8QGW - chains B and D of the 4 polymer chains in the assembly; structure by X-ray diffraction, 1.60 A resolution.

[Chain B (and D)]
Molecule: NADH-quinone oxidoreductase subunit F
Source organism: Aquifex aeolicus VF5
Notes: engineered mutation(s): 427AGHHHHHH; chain D of this document is another copy of the same molecule, construct and numbering; everything in this record applies to it too
UniProtKB: O66841 (NUOF_AQUAE); numbering as in UniProt (aligned over 1-426)
Sequence (434 residues; row label = number of the first residue in the row):
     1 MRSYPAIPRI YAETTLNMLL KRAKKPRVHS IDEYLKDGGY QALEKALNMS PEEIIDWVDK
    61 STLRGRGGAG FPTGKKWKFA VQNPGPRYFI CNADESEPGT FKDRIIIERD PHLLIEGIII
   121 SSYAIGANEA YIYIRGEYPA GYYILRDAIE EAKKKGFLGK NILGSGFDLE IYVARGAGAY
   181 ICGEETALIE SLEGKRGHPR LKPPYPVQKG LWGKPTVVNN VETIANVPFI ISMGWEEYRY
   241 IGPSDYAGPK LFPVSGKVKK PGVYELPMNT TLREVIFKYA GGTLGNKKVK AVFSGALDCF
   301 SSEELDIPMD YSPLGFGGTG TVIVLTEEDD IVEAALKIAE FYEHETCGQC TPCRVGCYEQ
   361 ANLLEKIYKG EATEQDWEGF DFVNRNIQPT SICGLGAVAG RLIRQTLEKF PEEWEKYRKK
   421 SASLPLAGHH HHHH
Unresolved in the structure: 1-2, 421-434 (chain D: 1, 420-434)
Differences from the reference sequence: expression tag (427-434)
Metal / ion sites: Na+ near E108 (its only coordinating residue here); 4Fe-4S cluster Fe: C347, C350, C353, C393
Ligand contacts:
  - 3-acetylpyridine adenine dinucleotide (A3D): G67, G68, A69, F71, K76, F79, Y180, E185, K202, Y205, P206, V207, V218, L297, G318, G394, V398
  - FMN (flavin mononucleotide): G65, R66, G67, G68, A69, F71, K76, N92, D94, E95, S96, Y180, I181, G183, E184, E185, V218, N219, N220, T223, G394, L395
  - 4Fe-4S cluster (SF4): I181, P199, T346, C347, G348, Q349, C350, C353, S391, I392, C393, L395, G396
UniProt features mapped onto this chain:
  - binding site (NAD(+)): G65 to G74
  - binding site (FMN): G176 to T223
  - binding site ([4Fe-4S] cluster): C347, C350, C353, C393

[Chain B / chain D interface]
Pairs across the interface (6; chain B residue first):
  K154(B) - R9(D)
  K154(B) - Y11(D)
  K154(B) - P26(D)
  K155(B) - R9(D)  hydrogen bond (backbone-side chain)
  K160(B) - R27(D)
  L163(B) - R9(D)
Interface residues without a listed pair, chain B (7 interface residues in all): K153, G156, F157

[Summary]
7 residues of chain B face 4 of chain D across their interface, with 1 hydrogen bond. The hydrogen-bonded pair
is K155(B)-R9(D). Bound to chain B: 4Fe-4S cluster, flavin mononucleotide and 3-acetylpyridine adenine
dinucleotide.
Both chains are NADH-quinone oxidoreductase subunit F (Aquifex aeolicus VF5). Entry 8QGW (Crystal structure of
oxidized respiratory Complex I subunits NuoEF from Aquifex aeolicus bound to oxidized 3-acetylpyridine ...)
was determined by X-ray diffraction, deposited together with 8QG1, 8QH4, 8QH7 and 8QHK.
